PDB entry 5A1P | X-ray diffraction, 2.50 A resolution | chain A

Chain A:
Name: Cytochrome P450 3A4
From: Homo sapiens
Notes: EC 1.14.13.157, 1.14.13.32, 1.14.13.67, 1.14.13.9; fragment: catalytic domain, 23-503
UniProtKB: P08684 (CP3A4_HUMAN); residue numbers follow UniProt; this construct covers 23-503
Sequence (487 residues; each row starts with the number of its first residue):
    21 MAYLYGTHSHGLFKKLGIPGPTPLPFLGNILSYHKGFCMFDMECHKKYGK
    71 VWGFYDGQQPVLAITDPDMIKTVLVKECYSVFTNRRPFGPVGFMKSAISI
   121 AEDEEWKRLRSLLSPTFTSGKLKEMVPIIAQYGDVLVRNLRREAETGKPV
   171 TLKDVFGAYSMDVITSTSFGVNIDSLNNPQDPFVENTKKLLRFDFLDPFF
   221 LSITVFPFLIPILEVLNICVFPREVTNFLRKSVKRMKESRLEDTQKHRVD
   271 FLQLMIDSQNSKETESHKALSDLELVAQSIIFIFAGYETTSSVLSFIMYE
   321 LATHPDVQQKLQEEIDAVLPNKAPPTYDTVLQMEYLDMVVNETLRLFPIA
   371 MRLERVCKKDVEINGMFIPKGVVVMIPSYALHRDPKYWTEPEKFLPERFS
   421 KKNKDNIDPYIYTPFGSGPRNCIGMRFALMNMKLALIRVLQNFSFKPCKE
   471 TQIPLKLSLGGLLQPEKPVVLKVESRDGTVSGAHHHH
Unresolved in the structure: 21-25, 265-267, 282-285, 498-507
Sequence notes: expression tag (21-22, 504-507)
Bound ions: heme Fe near C442 (its only coordinating residue here)
Residues lining bound ligands:
  - heme (HEM): R105, I118, S119, W126, R130, F137, F271, F302, A305, G306, T309, T310, V313, L364, I369, A370, L373, R375, P434, F435, G436, S437, R440, N441, C442, I443, G444, F447, A448, M452
  - progesterone (STR): R212, F213, D214, D217, F219, F220, I238, C239, V240
From the paper describing this entry:
  - binding site for progesterone: D214
  - binding site for citric acid: S29, H30, F46

Overview:
Ligands of chain A: heme and progesterone. From the paper: a binding site for citric acid at S29, H30 and F46;
a binding site for progesterone at D214.
Chain A is Cytochrome P450 3A4 (Homo sapiens); the structure, Crystal structure of cytochrome P450 3A4 bound
to progesterone and citrate, was determined by X-ray diffraction, deposited together with 5A1R.
